PDB entry 7MWC | X-ray diffraction, 3.00 A resolution | chains A and D

Chain A (and D):
Molecule: Endoplasmic reticulum aminopeptidase 1, LPF sequence
Source organism: Homo sapiens
Notes: EC 3.4.11.-, 3.4.1.1; chain D of this document is another copy of the same molecule, construct and numbering; everything in this record applies to it too
Reference sequence: Q9NZ08 (ERAP1_HUMAN); numbering as in UniProt (aligned over 529-941)
Amino-acid sequence (423 residues; row label = number of the first residue in the row):
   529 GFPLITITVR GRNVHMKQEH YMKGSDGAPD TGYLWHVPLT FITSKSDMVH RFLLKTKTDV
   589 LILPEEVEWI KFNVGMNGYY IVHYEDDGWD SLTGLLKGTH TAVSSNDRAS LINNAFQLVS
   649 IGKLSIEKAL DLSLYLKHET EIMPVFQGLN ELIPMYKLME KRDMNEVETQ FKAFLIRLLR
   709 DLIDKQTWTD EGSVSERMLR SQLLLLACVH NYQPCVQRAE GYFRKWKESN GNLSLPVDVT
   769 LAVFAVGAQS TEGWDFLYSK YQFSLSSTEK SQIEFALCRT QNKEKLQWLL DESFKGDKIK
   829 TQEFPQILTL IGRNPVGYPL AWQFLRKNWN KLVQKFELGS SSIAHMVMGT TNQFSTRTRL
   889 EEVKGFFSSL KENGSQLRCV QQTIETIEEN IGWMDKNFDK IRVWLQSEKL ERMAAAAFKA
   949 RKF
Unresolved in the structure: 549-561, 615, 791-793, 901-902, 941-948 (chain D: 550-560, 564, 583, 719, 728, 793, 902, 941-948)
Swiss-Prot annotation at these positions:
  - glycosylation (N-linked (GlcNAc...) asparagine): Asn-760, Asn-901
  - natural variant: Asp-575 (D575G; D575N)
From the paper describing this entry:
  - conformationally variable residues (side-chain flip): Arg-807

Chain A / chain D interface:
Residue-residue contacts - 47 pairs, chain A then chain D:
  His-564(A) with Gln-745(D)
  Pro-566(A) with Gln-741(D); Gln-745(D)
  Tyr-607(A) with Pro-742(D), hydrophobic
  Leu-677(A) with Lys-950(D)
  Ile-681(A) with Arg-949(D); Lys-950(D)
  Tyr-684(A) with Phe-951(D), hydrogen bond (side chain-backbone)
  Lys-685(A) with Lys-950(D), hydrogen bond (side chain-backbone); Phe-951(D), hydrogen bond (side chain-backbone)
  Glu-688(A) with Phe-951(D)
  Val-722(A) with Val-931(D), hydrophobic; Gln-934(D); Ser-935(D); Leu-938(D), hydrophobic
  Ser-723(A) with Leu-938(D)
  Met-726(A) with Leu-938(D), hydrophobic
  Gln-730(A) with Glu-939(D), hydrogen bond; Lys-950(D), hydrogen bond
  Leu-734(A) with Lys-950(D)
  Val-737(A) with Phe-951(D), hydrophobic
  His-738(A) with Phe-951(D)
  Ser-795(A) with Asp-618(D)
  Phe-803(A) with Phe-951(D), hydrophobic
  Arg-807(A) with Phe-951(D)
  Lys-823(A) with Lys-573(D), hydrogen bond (backbone-side chain)
  Gly-824(A) with Glu-596(D)
  Asp-825(A) with Lys-573(D), salt bridge
  Lys-828(A) with Glu-596(D); Ser-619(D), hydrogen bond
  Thr-829(A) with Glu-596(D), hydrogen bond
  Gln-830(A) with Glu-596(D); Trp-597(D); Ser-619(D), hydrogen bond (side chain-backbone); Gly-622(D); Leu-623(D)
  Pro-833(A) with Gly-626(D)
  Leu-838(A) with Phe-951(D)
  Arg-841(A) with Phe-951(D)
  Asn-842(A) with Phe-951(D)
  Phe-864(A) with Thr-629(D), hydrogen bond (backbone-side chain)
  Ser-868(A) with Thr-629(D)
  Ser-869(A) with His-628(D); His-666(D)
  Ser-870(A) with Gly-626(D), hydrogen bond (side chain-backbone); Thr-627(D)
  Arg-906(A) with Lys-713(D)
Interface residues without a listed pair, chain A (42 interface residues in all): Asn-605, Gly-606, Asn-634, Phe-674, Lys-700, Leu-733, Cys-806, Pro-843, Glu-865
Interface residues without a listed pair, chain D (26 interface residues in all): Arg-752, Lys-937
From the paper, about this interface:
  - interface residues, chain A: Leu-734(A)
  - interface residues, chain D: Tyr-684(D), Arg-807(D)

Overview:
The interface between chain A and chain D involves 42 residues on one side and 26 on the other; the contacts
include 11 hydrogen bonds and 1 salt bridge. Among the polar pairs are Asp-825(A)/Lys-573(D),
Tyr-684(A)/Phe-951(D) and Lys-685(A)/Lys-950(D). From the paper: interface residues Leu-734(A) and Tyr-684(D)
among others; conformational variability at Arg-807(A).
Chain A and chain D are both Endoplasmic reticulum aminopeptidase 1, LPF sequence (Homo sapiens); the
structure, ERAP1 binds peptide C-terminus of a LPF sequence (AAAAFKARKF), was determined by X-ray diffraction
together with 7MWB from the same study.
